6SMH - chains B and N of the 16 polymer chains in the assembly; structure by electron microscopy, 4.30 A resolution (low resolution: residue-level contacts below are approximate; hydrogen-bond / salt-bridge calls are withheld).

# Chain B
Molecule: Ribulose bisphosphate carboxylase large chain
Source organism: Synechococcus elongatus (strain PCC 7942 / FACHB-805)
Notes: EC 4.1.1.39
Reference sequence: Q31NB3 (RBL_SYNE7); residues 19-465 here = UniProt positions 19-465
Amino-acid sequence (447 residues; row label = number of the first residue in the row):
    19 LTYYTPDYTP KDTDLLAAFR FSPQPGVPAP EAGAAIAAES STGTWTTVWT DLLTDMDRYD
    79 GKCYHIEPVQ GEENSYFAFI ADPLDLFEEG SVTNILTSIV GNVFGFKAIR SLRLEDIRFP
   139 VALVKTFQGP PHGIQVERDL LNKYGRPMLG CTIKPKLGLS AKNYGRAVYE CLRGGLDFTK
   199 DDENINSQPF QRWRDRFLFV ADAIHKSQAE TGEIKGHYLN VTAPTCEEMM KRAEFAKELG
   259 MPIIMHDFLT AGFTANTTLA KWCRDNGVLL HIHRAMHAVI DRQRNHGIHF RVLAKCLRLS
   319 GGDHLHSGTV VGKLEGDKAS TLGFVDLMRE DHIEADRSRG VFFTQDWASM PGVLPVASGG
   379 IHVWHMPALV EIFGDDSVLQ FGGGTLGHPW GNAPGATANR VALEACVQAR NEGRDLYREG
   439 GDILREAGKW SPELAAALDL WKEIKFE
Sequence notes: conflict Pro48 (Asp in Q31NB3), Asp78 (Lys in Q31NB3), Asp100 (Tyr in Q31NB3)

# Chain N
Molecule: Rubisco accumulation factor 1 (RAF1) peptide
Source organism: Synechococcus elongatus (strain PCC 7942 / FACHB-805)
Reference sequence: Q31Q05 (Q31Q05_SYNE7); numbering as in UniProt (aligned over 13-200)
Amino-acid sequence (188 residues; each row starts with the number of its first residue):
    13 ERQELLGQLR RKEGRWLAWA RACQTLLKNG LNPQTLFEAT GFEPIQQNQI TVAMQVYDSI
    73 LRQDPPAHVR ETYQEWGSDL LYELRELDQE QRSLCAQLAL ERKLDADQIR EVAKATKDFC
   133 RLPKQPENFD RHPGDAVAHQ CWRLAQERTD LTERSRLIAR GLQFAQSAGA RALIEALLLD
   193 LSGVPSRK
Unresolved in the structure: 194-200
Swiss-Prot annotation at these positions:
  - mutagenesis: Asn60 to Gln67 (Increases RbcL(8)-Raf1 complex formation), Ser71 (S71A: Increases RbcL(8)-Raf1 complex formation), Tyr94 to Glu95 (Increases RbcL(8)-Raf1 complex formation), Arg97 to Glu98 (Increases RbcL(8)-Raf1 complex formation), Arg104 (R104Q: Increases RbcL(8)-Raf1 complex formation, decreases RuBisCO holoenzyme formation), Lys126 to Lys129 (Increases RbcL(8)-Raf1 complex formation), Lys126 (K126A: Increases RbcL(8)-Raf1 complex formation), Lys129 (K129A: Increases RbcL(8)-Raf1 complex formation, decreases RuBisCO holoenzyme formation), Arg155 (R155A: Increases RbcL(8)-Raf1 complex formation), Glu159 (E159A: Wild type)

# Interface between chain B and chain N
Pairs across the interface - 35 pairs, chain B then chain N:
  Asp157(B) with Ile57(N)
  Tyr162(B) with Pro56(N); Ile57(N); Asn60(N)
  Gly163(B) with Asn60(N)
  Leu340(B) with Lys126(N)
  Asp344(B) with Lys126(N)
  Glu348(B) with Arg122(N)
  Glu352(B) with Leu156(N)
  Ala353(B) with Arg155(N); Leu156(N); Glu159(N); Arg160(N)
  Asp354(B) with Arg155(N); Leu156(N); Glu159(N)
  Arg355(B) with Glu159(N)
  Ser356(B) with Arg155(N)
  Phe360(B) with Glu159(N); Arg160(N)
  Thr362(B) with Arg160(N)
  Glu389(B) with Lys129(N)
  Gln426(B) with Gln67(N)
  Arg428(B) with Arg97(N); Arg104(N)
  Asn429(B) with Val64(N); Gln67(N); Ser71(N)
  Glu430(B) with Gln67(N); Ser71(N)
  Gly431(B) with Asp100(N); Gln101(N); Arg104(N)
  Asp433(B) with Asp100(N)
  Tyr435(B) with Arg133(N)
Also at the interface, not in a pair above, chain B (27 interface residues in all): Pro28, Arg357, Val359, Phe361, Ile390, Asp393
Also at the interface, not in a pair above, chain N (21 interface residues in all): Val68, Tyr94, Asp162

# Summary
27 residues of chain B and 21 residues of chain N are in contact. Curated annotation (UniProt) lists 20
mutagenesis sites on chain N.
Chain B is Ribulose bisphosphate carboxylase large chain and chain N is Rubisco accumulation factor 1 (RAF1)
peptide, both from Synechococcus elongatus (strain PCC 7942 / FACHB-805); the structure, Cryo-electron
microscopy structure of a RbcL-Raf1 supercomplex from Synechococcus elongatus PCC 7942, was determined by
electron microscopy.
